Entry 6GEJ (electron microscopy, 3.60 A resolution); this record covers chains D and J of the 20 polymer chains in the assembly.

[Chain D]
Molecule: Histone H4
From: Saccharomyces cerevisiae (strain ATCC 204508 / S288c)
Reference sequence: P02309 (H4_YEAST); residues 0-102 here correspond to UniProt positions 1-103 (UniProt number = residue number + 1)
Chain sequence (103 residues; numbered 0 to 102; the number before each row is that of its first residue; numbering starts at 0):
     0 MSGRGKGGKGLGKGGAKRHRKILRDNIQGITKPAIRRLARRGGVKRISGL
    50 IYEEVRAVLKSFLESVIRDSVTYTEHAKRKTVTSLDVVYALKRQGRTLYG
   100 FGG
Disordered / not traced: 0-22
Curated features (UniProtKB/Swiss-Prot):
  - DNA-binding region: Lys16 to Lys20
  - modified residue: Lys5 (N6-acetyl-N6-methyllysine), Lys8 (N6-acetyllysine), Lys12 (N6-acetyl-N6-methyllysine), Lys16 (N6-acetyllysine), Lys31 (N6-succinyllysine), Arg55 (Omega-N-methylarginine), Ser60 (Phosphoserine), Ser64 (Phosphoserine), Lys77 (N6-succinyllysine), Lys79 (N6-acetyllysine), Lys91 (N6-glutaryllysine)

[Chain J]
Molecule: 154-nt DNA strand
From: synthetic construct
Sequence (154 nucleotides; numbered -76 to 77; the number before each row is that of its first residue; numbers below 1 keep their minus sign (DT-76 is residue -76)):
   -76 TGCACAGGATGTATATATCTGACACGTGCCTGGAGACTAGGGAGTAATCC
   -26 CCTTGGCGGTTAAAACGCGGGGGACAGCGCGTACGTGCGTTTAAGCGGTG
    24 CTAGAGCTGTCTACGACCAATTGAGCGGCCTCGGCACCGGGATTCTCCAG
    74 GGCG

[How chain D and chain J interact]
Contacting residue pairs (13; chain D residue first):
  Arg35(D) - DG8(J)  salt bridge to the phosphate
  Lys44(D) - DG8(J)  phosphate contact
  Arg45(D) - DC7(J)  phosphate contact
  Arg45(D) - DG8(J)  phosphate contact
  Ile46(D) - DC7(J)  sugar contact
  Ile46(D) - DG8(J)  hydrogen bond to the phosphate
  Ser47(D) - DC7(J)  hydrogen bond to the phosphate
  Gly48(D) - DC7(J)  phosphate contact
  Arg78(D) - DA28(J)  phosphate contact
  Arg78(D) - DG29(J)  salt bridge to the phosphate
  Lys79(D) - DA28(J)  hydrogen bond to the phosphate
  Thr80(D) - DG27(J)  phosphate contact
  Thr80(D) - DA28(J)  hydrogen bond to the phosphate

[Summary]
The interface between chain D and chain J involves 9 residues on one side and 5 on the other, with 4 hydrogen
bonds and 2 salt bridges. Polar pairs include Ile46(D)-DG8(J), Ser47(D)-DC7(J) and Lys79(D)-DA28(J). Curated
annotation (UniProt) lists a DNA-binding region on chain D.
Chain D is Histone H4 (Saccharomyces cerevisiae (strain ATCC 204508 / S288c)) and chain J is a 154-nt DNA
strand (synthetic construct); the structure, Chromatin remodeller-nucleosome complex at 3.6 A resolution, was
determined by electron microscopy, deposited together with 6GEN.
